Entry 6W19 (electron microscopy, 5.50 A resolution (low resolution: residue-level contacts below are approximate; hydrogen-bond / salt-bridge calls are withheld)); this record covers chains J and f of the 50 polymer chains in the assembly.

[Chain J]
Molecule: Major capsid protein
From: Epstein-Barr virus (strain B95-8)
UniProt: P03226 (MCP_EBVB9); residues 1-1381 here = UniProt positions 1-1381
Sequence (1381 residues; each row starts with the number of its first residue):
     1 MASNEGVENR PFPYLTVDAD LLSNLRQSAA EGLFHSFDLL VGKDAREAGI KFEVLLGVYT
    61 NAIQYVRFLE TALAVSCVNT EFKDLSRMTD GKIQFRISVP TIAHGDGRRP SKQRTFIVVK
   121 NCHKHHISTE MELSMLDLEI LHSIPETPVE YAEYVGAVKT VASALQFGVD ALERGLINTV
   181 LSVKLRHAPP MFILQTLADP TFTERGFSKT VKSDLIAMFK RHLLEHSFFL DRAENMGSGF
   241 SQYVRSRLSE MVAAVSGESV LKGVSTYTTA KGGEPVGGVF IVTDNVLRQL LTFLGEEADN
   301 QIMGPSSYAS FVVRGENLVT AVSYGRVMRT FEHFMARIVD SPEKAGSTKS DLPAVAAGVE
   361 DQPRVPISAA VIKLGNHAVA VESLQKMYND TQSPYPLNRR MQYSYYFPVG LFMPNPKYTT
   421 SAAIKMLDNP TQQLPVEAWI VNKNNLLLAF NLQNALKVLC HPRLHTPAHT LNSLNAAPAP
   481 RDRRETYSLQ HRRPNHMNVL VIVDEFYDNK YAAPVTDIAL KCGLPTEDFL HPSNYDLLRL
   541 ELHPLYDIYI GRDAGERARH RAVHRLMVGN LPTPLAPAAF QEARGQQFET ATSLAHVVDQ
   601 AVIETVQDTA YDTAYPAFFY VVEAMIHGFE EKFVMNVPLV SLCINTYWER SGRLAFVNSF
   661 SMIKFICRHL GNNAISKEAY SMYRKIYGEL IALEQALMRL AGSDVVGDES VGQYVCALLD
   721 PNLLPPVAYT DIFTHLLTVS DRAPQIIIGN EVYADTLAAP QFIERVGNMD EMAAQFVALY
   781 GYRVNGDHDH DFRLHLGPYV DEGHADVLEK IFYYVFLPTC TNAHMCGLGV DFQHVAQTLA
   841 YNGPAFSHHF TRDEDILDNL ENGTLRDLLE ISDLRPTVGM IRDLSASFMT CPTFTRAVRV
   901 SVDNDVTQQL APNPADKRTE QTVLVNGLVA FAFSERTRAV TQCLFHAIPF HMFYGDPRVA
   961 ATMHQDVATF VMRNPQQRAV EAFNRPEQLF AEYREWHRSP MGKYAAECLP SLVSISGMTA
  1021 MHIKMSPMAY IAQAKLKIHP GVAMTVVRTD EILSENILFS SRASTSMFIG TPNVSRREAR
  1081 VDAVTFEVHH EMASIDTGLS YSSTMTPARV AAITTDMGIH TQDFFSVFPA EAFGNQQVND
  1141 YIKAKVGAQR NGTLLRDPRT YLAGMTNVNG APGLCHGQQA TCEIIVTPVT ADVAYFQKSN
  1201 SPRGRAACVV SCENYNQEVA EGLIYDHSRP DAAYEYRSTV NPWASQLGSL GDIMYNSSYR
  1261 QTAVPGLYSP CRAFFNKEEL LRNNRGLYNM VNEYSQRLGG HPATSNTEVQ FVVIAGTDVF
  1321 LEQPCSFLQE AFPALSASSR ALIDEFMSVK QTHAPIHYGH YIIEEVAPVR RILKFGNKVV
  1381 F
Disordered / not traced: 1-6, 338-364

[Chain f]
Molecule: Triplex capsid protein 1
From: Epstein-Barr virus (strain B95-8)
UniProt: P03187 (TRX1_EBVB9); residues 1-364 here = UniProt positions 1-364
Sequence (364 residues; each row starts with the number of its first residue):
     1 MKVQGSVDRR RLQRRIAGLL PPPARRLNIS RGSEFTRDVR GLVEEHAQAS SLSAAAVWRA
    61 GLLAPGEVAV AGGGSGGGSF SWSGWRPPVF GDFLIHASSF NNAEATGTPL FQFKQSDPFS
   121 GVDAVFTPLS LFILMNHGRG VAARVEAGGG LTRMANLLYD SPATLADLVP DFGRLVADRR
   181 FHNFITPVGP LVENIKSTYL NKITTVVHGP VVSKAIPRST VKVTVPQEAF VDLDAWLSGG
   241 AGGGGGVCFV GGLGLQPCPA DARLYVALTY EEAGPRFTFF QSSRGHCQIM NILRIYYSPS
   301 IMHRYAVVQP LHIEELTFGA VACLGTFSAT DGWRRSAFNY RGSSLPVVEI DSFYSNVSDW
   361 EVIL
Disordered / not traced: 63-83, 137-149, 239-253

[Chain J / chain f interface]
Residue-residue contacts (45; chain J residue first):
  Leu133(J) - Trp58(f)
  Leu136(J) - Arg218(f)
  Asp137(J) - Trp58(f)
  Leu138(J) - Trp58(f)
  Glu139(J) - Arg218(f)
  Leu141(J) - Trp58(f)
  His142(J) - Arg59(f)
  His142(J) - Leu62(f)
  Ile144(J) - Arg15(f)
  Glu150(J) - Arg15(f)
  Val161(J) - Trp58(f)
  Leu172(J) - Leu52(f)
  Leu318(J) - Ser53(f)
  Ala321(J) - Ser53(f)
  Val322(J) - Ser53(f)
  Val327(J) - Ala55(f)
  Thr330(J) - Ala55(f)
  Phe331(J) - Ala55(f)
  Phe331(J) - Trp58(f)
  Phe331(J) - Arg59(f)
  Phe334(J) - Gln48(f)
  Phe334(J) - Ala56(f)
  Phe334(J) - Arg59(f)
  Asn1073(J) - Ser50(f)
  Asn1073(J) - Ser51(f)
  Val1074(J) - Ser50(f)
  Val1074(J) - Leu52(f)
  Arg1076(J) - Gly61(f)
  Arg1080(J) - Ala260(f)
  Arg1080(J) - Asp261(f)
  Arg1080(J) - Phe327(f)
  Arg1080(J) - Ser328(f)
  Val1081(J) - Pro210(f)
  Val1081(J) - Val211(f)
  Val1081(J) - Ser352(f)
  Val1081(J) - Phe353(f)
  Asp1082(J) - Thr220(f)
  Asp1082(J) - Ser352(f)
  Phe1086(J) - Trp58(f)
  Val1088(J) - Leu52(f)
  Thr1160(J) - Ile295(f)
  Leu1162(J) - Ile295(f)
  Met1165(J) - Leu237(f)
  Met1165(J) - Arg284(f)
  Ile1314(J) - Leu255(f)
Other interface residues (no listed pair), chain J (39 interface residues in all): Met131, Met135, Ser143, Leu165, Val169, Met335, Pro1072, Arg1159, Asn1167
Other interface residues (no listed pair), chain f (36 interface residues in all): Arg14, Ala49, Ala54, Val57, Ala60, Trp85, Pro217, Trp236, Ser238, Ala329

[Overview]
Chain J and chain f form an interface of 39 and 36 residues respectively.
Here chain J is Major capsid protein and chain f is Triplex capsid protein 1, both from Epstein-Barr virus
(strain B95-8). Entry 6W19 (Structures of Capsid and Capsid-Associated Tegument Complex inside the
Epstein-Barr Virus) was determined by electron microscopy (same publication as 6W2D and 6W2E).
